4JUK - chains A and B; structure by X-ray diffraction, 2.75 A resolution.

# Chain A
Protein: Hemagglutinin HA1
Source organism: Influenza A virus
UniProtKB: B7NWR4 (B7NWR4_9INFA); the construct lacks a stretch of the UniProt sequence and is renumbered around it, so the offset changes along the chain: 11-19 = UniProt 12-20; 20-28 = UniProt 22-30; 31-35 = UniProt 31-35; 36-53 = UniProt 37-54; 6 more segments
Sequence (329 residues; numbered 5 to 326 plus 9 insertion-coded residues; 2 numbers in that range are skipped by the numbering (no residue carries them; nothing is unmodelled there); the number before each row is that of its first residue; a row labelled like 125A-125B holds insertion residues (125A, then the next letters in order)):
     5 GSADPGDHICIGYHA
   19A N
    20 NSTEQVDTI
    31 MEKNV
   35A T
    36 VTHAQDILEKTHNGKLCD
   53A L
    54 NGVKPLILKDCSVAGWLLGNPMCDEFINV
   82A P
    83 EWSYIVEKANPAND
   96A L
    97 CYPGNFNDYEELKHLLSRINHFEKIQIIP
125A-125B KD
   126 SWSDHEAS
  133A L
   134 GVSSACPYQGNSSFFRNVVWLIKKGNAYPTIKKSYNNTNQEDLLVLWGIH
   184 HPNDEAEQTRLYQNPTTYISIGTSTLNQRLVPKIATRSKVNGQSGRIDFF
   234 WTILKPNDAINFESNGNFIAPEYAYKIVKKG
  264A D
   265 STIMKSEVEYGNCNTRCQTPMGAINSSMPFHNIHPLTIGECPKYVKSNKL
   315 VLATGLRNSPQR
Disordered / not traced: 5-10, 324-326
Disulfides: Cys-52/Cys-277, Cys-64/Cys-76, Cys-97/Cys-139, Cys-281/Cys-305
Covalent attachments: N-acetylglucosamine (NAG) linked to Asn-34, Asn-169, Asn-289
Sequence notes: expression tag (5-10)

# Chain B
Protein: Hemagglutinin HA2
Source organism: Influenza A virus
UniProtKB: B7NWR4 (B7NWR4_9INFA); residues 1-176 here correspond to UniProt positions 341-516 (UniProt number = residue number + 340)
Sequence (182 residues; row label = number of the first residue in the row):
     1 GLFGAIAGFIEGGWQGMVDGWYGYHHSNEQGSGYAADKESTQKAIDGVTN
    51 KVNSIIDKMNTQFEAVGREFNNLERRIENLNKKMEDGFLDVWTYNAELLV
   101 LMENERTLDFHDSNVKNLYDKVRLQLRDNAKELGNGCFEFYHKCDNECME
   151 SVRNGTYDYPQYSEEARLKREEISGVRSLVPR
Disordered / not traced: 171-182
Disulfides: Cys-144/Cys-148
Sequence notes: expression tag (177-182)

# How chain A and chain B interact
Disulfides between the chains: Cys-14(A)/Cys-137(B)
Pairs across the interface (104; chain A residue first):
  Asp-11(A) / Ser-27(B)
  Asp-11(A) / Asn-28(B)
  Asp-11(A) / Phe-138(B)
  Asp-11(A) / Glu-139(B)
  Asp-11(A) / Phe-140(B)  hydrogen bond (backbone-backbone)
  Asp-11(A) / Cys-144(B)  hydrogen bond (side chain-backbone)
  His-12(A) / His-25(B)
  His-12(A) / His-26(B)
  His-12(A) / Ser-27(B)  hydrogen bond (backbone-backbone)
  His-12(A) / Leu-133(B)
  His-12(A) / Cys-137(B)
  His-12(A) / Phe-138(B)  hydrogen bond (side chain-backbone)
  His-12(A) / Glu-139(B)
  Ile-13(A) / His-25(B)
  Ile-13(A) / Cys-137(B)
  Ile-13(A) / Phe-138(B)  hydrogen bond (backbone-backbone)
  Ile-13(A) / Phe-140(B)  hydrophobic
  Ile-13(A) / Met-149(B)  hydrophobic
  Ile-13(A) / Val-152(B)  hydrophobic
  Cys-14(A) / Trp-14(B)  hydrophobic
  Cys-14(A) / Tyr-24(B)
  Cys-14(A) / His-25(B)  hydrogen bond (backbone-backbone)
  Cys-14(A) / Gly-136(B)  hydrogen bond (side chain-backbone)
  Cys-14(A) / Cys-137(B)  disulfide
  Ile-15(A) / Ile-10(B)
  Ile-15(A) / Trp-14(B)
  Ile-15(A) / Gly-23(B)
  Ile-15(A) / Tyr-24(B)  hydrophobic
  Ile-15(A) / Leu-118(B)  hydrophobic
  Ile-15(A) / Tyr-119(B)
  Ile-15(A) / Val-122(B)  hydrophobic
  Ile-15(A) / Gly-136(B)  hydrogen bond (backbone-backbone)
  Gly-16(A) / Trp-14(B)
  Gly-16(A) / Tyr-22(B)
  Gly-16(A) / Gly-23(B)  hydrogen bond (backbone-backbone)
  Tyr-17(A) / Ile-6(B)
  Tyr-17(A) / Ala-7(B)  hydrogen bond (side chain-backbone)
  Tyr-17(A) / Ile-10(B)  hydrogen bond (side chain-backbone)
  Tyr-17(A) / Glu-11(B)
  Tyr-17(A) / Gly-12(B)  hydrogen bond (side chain-backbone)
  Tyr-17(A) / Gly-13(B)
  Tyr-17(A) / Trp-14(B)  hydrogen bond (backbone-backbone)
  Tyr-17(A) / Trp-21(B)
  His-18(A) / Met-17(B)  hydrogen bond (side chain-backbone)
  His-18(A) / Val-18(B)
  His-18(A) / Gly-20(B)  hydrogen bond (side chain-backbone)
  His-18(A) / Trp-21(B)  hydrogen bond (backbone-backbone)
  Ala-19(A) / Gly-13(B)
  Ala-19(A) / Trp-14(B)
  Ala-19(A) / Gln-15(B)
  Asn-19A(A) / Gln-15(B)
  Asn-20(A) / Gln-15(B)  hydrogen bond
  Val-25(A) / Asn-104(B)
  Asp-26(A) / Leu-101(B)
  Asp-26(A) / Asn-104(B)  hydrogen bond (backbone-side chain)
  Thr-27(A) / Leu-101(B)
  Thr-27(A) / Asn-104(B)
  Thr-27(A) / Glu-105(B)
  Ile-28(A) / Leu-101(B)
  Ile-28(A) / Glu-105(B)
  Met-31(A) / Glu-105(B)
  Val-35(A) / Leu-108(B)  hydrophobic
  His-38(A) / Trp-21(B)  hydrogen bond
  Glu-106(A) / Glu-69(B)
  Glu-106(A) / Phe-70(B)
  Glu-106(A) / Asn-71(B)
  Lys-109(A) / Glu-69(B)  salt bridge
  Lys-269(A) / Glu-69(B)
  Pro-293(A) / Ile-56(B)  hydrophobic
  Phe-294(A) / Met-59(B)  hydrophobic
  Phe-294(A) / Gln-62(B)
  Pro-299(A) / Ala-65(B)
  Leu-300(A) / Ala-65(B)  hydrophobic
  Leu-300(A) / Val-66(B)
  Leu-300(A) / Gly-67(B)
  Lys-307(A) / Met-59(B)
  Lys-307(A) / Asn-60(B)
  Lys-307(A) / Gln-62(B)
  Lys-307(A) / Glu-64(B)  salt bridge
  Tyr-308(A) / Gln-62(B)  hydrogen bond (backbone-side chain)
  Val-309(A) / Thr-93(B)
  Lys-310(A) / Asp-86(B)  salt bridge
  Lys-310(A) / Leu-89(B)
  Lys-310(A) / Asp-90(B)  salt bridge
  Lys-310(A) / Thr-93(B)  hydrogen bond (backbone-side chain)
  Ser-311(A) / Thr-93(B)
  Ser-311(A) / Glu-97(B)  hydrogen bond
  Leu-314(A) / Glu-97(B)
  Val-315(A) / Val-100(B)
  Val-315(A) / Asn-104(B)
  Leu-316(A) / Ile-55(B)  hydrophobic
  Leu-316(A) / Val-100(B)  hydrophobic
  Leu-316(A) / Asn-104(B)
  Ala-317(A) / Asn-104(B)  hydrogen bond (backbone-side chain)
  Ala-317(A) / Thr-107(B)
  Thr-318(A) / Trp-21(B)
  Thr-318(A) / Val-48(B)
  Thr-318(A) / Thr-107(B)
  Thr-318(A) / His-111(B)  hydrogen bond (backbone-side chain)
  Gly-319(A) / Leu-108(B)
  Gly-319(A) / His-111(B)  hydrogen bond (backbone-side chain)
  Leu-320(A) / His-111(B)
  Arg-321(A) / Leu-108(B)
  Ser-323(A) / Gly-13(B)  hydrogen bond (side chain-backbone)
Other interface residues (no listed pair), chain A (43 interface residues in all): Lys-33, Thr-37, Gln-40, Ile-42
Other interface residues (no listed pair), chain B (63 interface residues in all): Glu-29, Val-52, Ala-96, Met-102, Val-115, His-142, Lys-143

# In short
43 residues of chain A face 63 of chain B across their interface, with 1 disulfide bond, 26 hydrogen bonds and
4 salt bridges. Polar contacts include Lys-109(A)/Glu-69(B), Lys-307(A)/Glu-64(B) and Lys-310(A)/Asp-86(B).
Covalently linked N-acetylglucosamine: at Asn-34(A), Asn-169(A) and Asn-289(A).
Here chain A is Hemagglutinin HA1 and chain B is Hemagglutinin HA2, both from Influenza A virus. Entry 4JUK
(Crystal structure of H5N1 influenza virus hemagglutinin, clade 2.3.2.1) was determined by X-ray diffraction.
